4CQM - chains I and L of the 4 polymer chains in the assembly; structure by X-ray diffraction, 2.34 A resolution.

[Chain I (and L)]
Protein: Estradiol 17-beta-dehydrogenase 8
Organism: Homo sapiens
Notes: EC 1.1.1.62, 1.1.1.239, 1.1.1.100; chain L of this document is another copy of the same molecule, construct and numbering; everything in this record applies to it too
UniProt: Q92506 (DHB8_HUMAN); residue numbers follow UniProt; this construct covers 1-261
Amino-acid sequence (261 residues; each row starts with the number of its first residue):
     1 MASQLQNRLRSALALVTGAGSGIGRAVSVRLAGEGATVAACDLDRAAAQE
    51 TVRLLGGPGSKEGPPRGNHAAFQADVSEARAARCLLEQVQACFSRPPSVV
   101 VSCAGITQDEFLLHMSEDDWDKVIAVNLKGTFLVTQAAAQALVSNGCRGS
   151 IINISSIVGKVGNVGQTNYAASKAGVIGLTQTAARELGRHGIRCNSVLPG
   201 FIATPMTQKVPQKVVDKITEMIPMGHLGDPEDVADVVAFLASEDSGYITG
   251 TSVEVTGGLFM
Disordered / not traced: 1-3, 56-64 (chain L: 1-3, 56-67)
UniProt features mapped onto this chain:
  - active site: Tyr169 (Proton acceptor)
  - binding site (NAD(+)): Leu15 to Ile23, Asp42, Leu43, Ala74 to Val76, Tyr169 to Lys173, Ile202 to Thr204
  - binding site (substrate): Ser156
  - modified residue: Ser60 (Phosphoserine), Lys160 (N6-succinyllysine), Lys173 (N6-succinyllysine)
  - natural variant: Val158 (V158L: In a breast cancer sample)
  - mutagenesis: Asp42 (D42A: Reduced NADH-dependent reductase activity with acetoacetyl-CoA. Reduced NADH-dependent reductase activity with 9,10-phenanthrene quinone. Increases NADPH-dependent reductase activities ...), Arg148 (R148E: No effect on the ability to restore growth of an OAR1-deficient yeast mutant), Tyr169 (Y169A: Strongly reduced NADH-dependent reductase activity with acetoacetyl-CoA. Strongly reduced NADH-dependent reductase activity with 9,10-phenanthrene quinone ...), Lys173 (K173A: Abolishes NADH-dependent reductase activity with acetoacetyl-CoA. Strongly reduced NADH-dependent reductase activity with 9,10-phenanthrene quinone ...), Arg189 (R189E: No effect on the ability to restore growth of an OAR1-deficient yeast mutant)
Residues lining bound ligands: NADP (NAP; NADP nicotinamide-adenine-dinucleotide phosphate): Gly18, Gly20, Ser21, Gly22, Ile23, Gly24, Asp42, Leu43, Asp44, Ala74, Asp75, Val76, Ser77, Cys103, Ala104, Gly105, Ile106, Val126, Ile154, Ser155, Ser156, Tyr169, Lys173, Pro199, Gly200, Phe201, Ile202, Thr204, Pro205, Met206, Thr207
Reported in the primary citation:
  - specificity-determining residues: Asp42
  - catalytic residues: Ser156 (proposed by the authors, not directly observed)
  - catalytic residues: Tyr169, Lys173 (by similarity / conservation)
  - binding site for acetate ion: Ser156
  - mutagenesis - K173A: decreased catalytic activity
  - mutagenesis - Y169A, K173A: unchanged catalytic activity on NADPH
  - mutagenesis - D42A, Y169A: decreased catalytic activity on NADH
  - mutagenesis - D42A: increased catalytic activity on NADPH
  - mutagenesis - D42A (15-fold): decreased binding to NAD+
  - mutagenesis - D42A (Kd 15 mM): decreased binding to NADH
  - mutagenesis - D42A: unchanged binding to NADPH
  - mutagenesis - D42A: unchanged binding to NADP+

[Interface between chain I and chain L]
Residue-residue contacts - 68 pairs, chain I then chain L:
  Ala79(I) - Glu117(L)
  Phe111(I) - Glu186(L)
  Leu112(I) - Phe132(L)  hydrophobic
  Leu112(I) - Gln136(L)  hydrogen bond (backbone-side chain)
  Leu112(I) - Ala183(L)  hydrophobic
  Leu112(I) - Glu186(L)  hydrogen bond (backbone-side chain)
  Leu112(I) - Leu187(L)  hydrophobic
  Leu113(I) - Ala139(L)  hydrophobic
  Leu113(I) - Gln140(L)  hydrogen bond (backbone-side chain)
  Leu113(I) - Val143(L)  hydrophobic
  Met115(I) - Gln136(L)  hydrogen bond (backbone-side chain)
  Glu117(I) - Ala79(L)
  Glu117(I) - Lys129(L)  salt bridge
  Trp120(I) - Leu128(L)  hydrophobic
  Trp120(I) - Lys129(L)
  Trp120(I) - Phe132(L)  hydrophobic
  Trp120(I) - Leu179(L)  hydrophobic
  Asp121(I) - Lys129(L)  salt bridge
  Leu128(I) - Trp120(L)  hydrophobic
  Leu128(I) - Leu128(L)  hydrophobic
  Lys129(I) - Glu117(L)  salt bridge
  Lys129(I) - Trp120(L)
  Lys129(I) - Asp121(L)  salt bridge
  Phe132(I) - Leu112(L)  hydrophobic
  Phe132(I) - Met115(L)  hydrophobic
  Phe132(I) - Trp120(L)  hydrophobic
  Gln136(I) - Leu112(L)  hydrogen bond (side chain-backbone)
  Gln136(I) - Met115(L)  hydrogen bond (side chain-backbone)
  Ala139(I) - Leu113(L)  hydrophobic
  Gln140(I) - Leu113(L)  hydrogen bond (side chain-backbone)
  Val143(I) - Leu113(L)  hydrophobic
  Lys160(I) - Gln181(L)  hydrogen bond (backbone-side chain)
  Val161(I) - Gln181(L)
  Gly162(I) - Gln181(L)
  Gly162(I) - Thr182(L)
  Asn163(I) - Thr182(L)  hydrogen bond (backbone-side chain)
  Asn163(I) - Arg185(L)  hydrogen bond
  Val164(I) - Arg185(L)
  Val164(I) - Glu186(L)
  Gly165(I) - Glu186(L)  hydrogen bond (backbone-side chain)
  Gln166(I) - Thr182(L)
  Gln166(I) - Glu186(L)
  Thr167(I) - Phe132(L)
  Thr167(I) - Thr182(L)
  Ala170(I) - Gly178(L)
  Ala170(I) - Thr182(L)
  Ala171(I) - Gly175(L)
  Ala174(I) - Ala174(L)
  Gly175(I) - Ala171(L)
  Gly178(I) - Ala170(L)
  Gly178(I) - Ala174(L)
  Leu179(I) - Trp120(L)  hydrophobic
  Leu179(I) - Thr167(L)
  Gln181(I) - Lys160(L)  hydrogen bond (side chain-backbone)
  Gln181(I) - Val161(L)
  Gln181(I) - Gly162(L)
  Thr182(I) - Gly162(L)
  Thr182(I) - Asn163(L)  hydrogen bond (side chain-backbone)
  Thr182(I) - Gln166(L)
  Thr182(I) - Thr167(L)
  Thr182(I) - Ala170(L)
  Ala183(I) - Leu112(L)  hydrophobic
  Arg185(I) - Asn163(L)  hydrogen bond
  Arg185(I) - Val164(L)
  Glu186(I) - Phe111(L)
  Glu186(I) - Leu112(L)  hydrogen bond (side chain-backbone)
  Glu186(I) - Val164(L)
  Glu186(I) - Gly165(L)  hydrogen bond (side chain-backbone)
Also at the interface, not in a pair above, chain I (39 interface residues in all): Glu110, His114, Ile124, Thr135, Leu187
Also at the interface, not in a pair above, chain L (39 interface residues in all): His114, Ile124, Thr135, Gly159

[In short]
Chain I and chain L each contribute 39 residues to their interface; the contacts include 16 hydrogen bonds and
4 salt bridges. Polar pairs include Glu117(I)-Lys129(L), Asp121(I)-Lys129(L) and Leu112(I)-Gln136(L). Bound to
chain I: NADP. The paper reports catalytic residues Ser156(I), Tyr169(I) and Lys173(I); D42A and Y169A of
chain I reduce catalytic activity on NADH.
Both chains are Estradiol 17-beta-dehydrogenase 8 (Homo sapiens). Entry 4CQM (Crystal structure of
heterotetrameric human ketoacyl reductase complexed with NAD and NADP) was determined by X-ray diffraction
together with 4CQL from the same study.
